3TJ9 - chains A and B; structure by X-ray diffraction, 2.52 A resolution.

# Chain A (and B)
Name: Urease accessory protein ureE
Source organism: Helicobacter pylori
Notes: chain B of this document is another copy of the same molecule, construct and numbering; everything in this record applies to it too
Reference sequence: Q09064 (UREE_HELPY); residues 1-170 here = UniProt positions 1-170
Chain sequence (170 residues; numbered 1 to 170; the number before each row is that of its first residue):
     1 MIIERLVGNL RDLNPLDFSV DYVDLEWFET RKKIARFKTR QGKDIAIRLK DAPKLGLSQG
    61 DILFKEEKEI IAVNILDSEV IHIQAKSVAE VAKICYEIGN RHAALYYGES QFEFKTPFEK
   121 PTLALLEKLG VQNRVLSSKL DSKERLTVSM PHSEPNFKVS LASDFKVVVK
Disordered / not traced: 156-170 (chain B: 154-170)
Metal / ion sites: Zn2+ site 1: H102, E154 (shared with H102(B), H152(B) of chain B; 1 residue of chain D); Zn2+ site 2: H152 (shared with 2 residues of chain C; 2 residues of chain D)
What the authors report for this chain:
  - Zn2+ coordination: H102, H152

# How chain A and chain B interact
Residue-residue contacts (62; chain A residue first):
  V88(A) - V88(B)  hydrophobic
  V88(A) - Q111(B)
  A89(A) - Y107(B)  hydrogen bond (backbone-side chain)
  A89(A) - Q111(B)  hydrogen bond (backbone-side chain)
  V91(A) - A92(B)  hydrophobic
  A92(A) - C95(B)  hydrophobic
  A92(A) - F114(B)  hydrophobic
  A92(A) - L146(B)
  K93(A) - Y107(B)
  C95(A) - A92(B)  hydrophobic
  C95(A) - C95(B)
  C95(A) - Y96(B)
  Y96(A) - C95(B)
  Y96(A) - G99(B)
  Y96(A) - A103(B)  hydrogen bond (side chain-backbone)
  Y96(A) - A104(B)
  Y96(A) - L105(B)  hydrophobic
  Y96(A) - L146(B)  hydrophobic
  Y96(A) - T147(B)
  Y96(A) - V148(B)  hydrophobic
  E97(A) - T147(B)  hydrogen bond
  E97(A) - V148(B)
  E97(A) - S149(B)  hydrogen bond
  G99(A) - Y96(B)
  G99(A) - G99(B)
  G99(A) - N100(B)  hydrogen bond (backbone-side chain)
  N100(A) - G99(B)
  N100(A) - H102(B)  hydrogen bond
  N100(A) - V148(B)
  N100(A) - H152(B)
  R101(A) - M150(B)  hydrogen bond (side chain-backbone)
  H102(A) - N100(B)  hydrogen bond
  H102(A) - H102(B)  hydrogen bond
  H102(A) - H152(B)  hydrogen bond
  A103(A) - Y96(B)  hydrogen bond (backbone-side chain)
  A104(A) - Y96(B)
  L105(A) - Y96(B)  hydrophobic
  Y107(A) - A89(B)  hydrogen bond (side chain-backbone)
  Q111(A) - V88(B)
  F114(A) - A92(B)  hydrophobic
  P121(A) - M150(B)
  L125(A) - S149(B)
  K128(A) - S149(B)
  L129(A) - S149(B)
  L146(A) - A92(B)
  L146(A) - Y96(B)
  T147(A) - K93(B)  hydrogen bond
  T147(A) - Y96(B)
  T147(A) - E97(B)
  V148(A) - Y96(B)  hydrophobic
  V148(A) - E97(B)
  V148(A) - N100(B)
  S149(A) - E97(B)  hydrogen bond
  S149(A) - R101(B)  hydrogen bond (backbone-side chain)
  S149(A) - L125(B)
  M150(A) - K128(B)
  P151(A) - R101(B)
  H152(A) - N100(B)
  H152(A) - R101(B)
  E154(A) - N100(B)
  E154(A) - H102(B)  salt bridge
  E154(A) - H152(B)  salt bridge
Also at the interface, not in a pair above, chain A (33 interface residues in all): S87, I98, F112
Also at the interface, not in a pair above, chain B (29 interface residues in all): V91, I98, F112, L129

# Overview
33 residues of chain A and 29 residues of chain B are in contact; the contacts include 16 hydrogen bonds and 2
salt bridges. Polar contacts include E154(A)-H102(B), E154(A)-H152(B) and A89(A)-Y107(B). H102(A) and E154(A)
form the Zn2+ site 1. From the paper: Zn2+ coordination by H102(A) and H152(A).
Chain A and chain B are both Urease accessory protein ureE (Helicobacter pylori); the structure, Crystal
structure of Helicobacter pylori UreE bound to Zn2+, was determined by X-ray diffraction (same publication as
3TJ8 and 3TJA).
